Entry 7QID (electron microscopy, 5.00 A resolution (low resolution: residue-level contacts below are approximate; hydrogen-bond / salt-bridge calls are withheld)); this record covers chains A and C of the 10 polymer chains in the assembly.

# Chain A (and C)
Name: Insulin receptor
From: Homo sapiens
Notes: EC 2.7.10.1; chain C of this document is another copy of the same molecule, construct and numbering; everything in this record applies to it too
Reference sequence: P06213 (INSR_HUMAN), isoform P06213-2; residues 1-719 here correspond to UniProt positions 28-746 (UniProt number = residue number + 27)
Amino-acid sequence (719 residues; row label = number of the first residue in the row):
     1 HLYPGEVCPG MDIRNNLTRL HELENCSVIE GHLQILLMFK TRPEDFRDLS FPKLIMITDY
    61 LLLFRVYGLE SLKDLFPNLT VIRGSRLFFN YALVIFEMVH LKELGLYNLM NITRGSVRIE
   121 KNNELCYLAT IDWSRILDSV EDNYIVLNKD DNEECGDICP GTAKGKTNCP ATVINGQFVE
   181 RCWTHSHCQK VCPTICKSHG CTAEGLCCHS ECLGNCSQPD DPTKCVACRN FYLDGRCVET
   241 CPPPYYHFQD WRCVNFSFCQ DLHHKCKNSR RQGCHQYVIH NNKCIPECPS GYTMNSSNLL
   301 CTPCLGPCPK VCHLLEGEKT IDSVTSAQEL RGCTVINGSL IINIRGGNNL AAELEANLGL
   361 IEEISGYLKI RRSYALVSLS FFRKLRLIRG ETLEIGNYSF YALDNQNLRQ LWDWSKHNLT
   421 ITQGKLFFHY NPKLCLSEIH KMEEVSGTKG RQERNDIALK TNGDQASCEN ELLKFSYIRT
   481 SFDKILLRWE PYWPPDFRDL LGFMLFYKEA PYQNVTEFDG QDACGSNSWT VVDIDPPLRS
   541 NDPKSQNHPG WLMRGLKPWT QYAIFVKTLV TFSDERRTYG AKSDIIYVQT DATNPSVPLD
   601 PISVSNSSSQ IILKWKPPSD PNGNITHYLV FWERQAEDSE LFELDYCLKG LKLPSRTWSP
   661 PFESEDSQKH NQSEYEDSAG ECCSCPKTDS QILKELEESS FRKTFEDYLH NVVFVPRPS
Swiss-Prot annotation at these positions:
  - region: Glu-706 to Phe-714 (Insulin-binding)
  - site: Phe-39 (Insulin-binding)
  - modified residue: Ser-373 (Phosphoserine), Tyr-374 (Phosphotyrosine), Ser-380 (Phosphoserine)
  - glycosylation (N-linked (GlcNAc...) asparagine): Asn-16, Asn-25, Asn-78, Asn-111, Asn-215, Asn-255, Asn-295, Asn-337, Asn-397, Asn-418, Asn-514, Asn-606, Asn-624, Asn-671
Cystine bridges: Cys-8/Cys-26, Cys-126/Cys-155, Cys-159/Cys-182, Cys-169/Cys-188, Cys-192/Cys-201, Cys-196/Cys-207, Cys-208/Cys-216, Cys-212/Cys-225, Cys-228/Cys-237, Cys-241/Cys-253, Cys-259/Cys-284, Cys-266/Cys-274, Cys-288/Cys-301, Cys-304/Cys-308, Cys-312/Cys-333, Cys-435/Cys-468, Cys-682/Cys-685

# Interface between chain A and chain C
Disulfides between the chains: Cys-524(A)/Cys-524(C), Cys-683(A)/Cys-683(C)
Residue-residue contacts (68; chain A residue first):
  Arg-14(A) / Val-713(C)
  Leu-36(A) / Val-713(C)
  Phe-64(A) / Leu-709(C)
  Phe-88(A) / Tyr-708(C)
  Phe-88(A) / Leu-709(C)
  Phe-89(A) / Phe-701(C)
  Phe-89(A) / Tyr-708(C)
  Tyr-91(A) / Phe-705(C)
  Phe-96(A) / Phe-705(C)
  Phe-96(A) / Leu-709(C)
  Arg-118(A) / Phe-701(C)
  Arg-118(A) / Arg-702(C)
  Arg-118(A) / Phe-705(C)
  Glu-120(A) / Arg-702(C)
  Lys-121(A) / Glu-706(C)
  Tyr-144(A) / Phe-701(C)
  Tyr-144(A) / Arg-702(C)
  Val-146(A) / Arg-702(C)
  Arg-345(A) / Ser-700(C)
  Gly-346(A) / Glu-697(C)
  Arg-372(A) / Phe-572(C)
  Arg-372(A) / Ser-573(C)
  Arg-372(A) / Asp-574(C)
  Tyr-374(A) / Glu-697(C)
  Cys-524(A) / Ala-523(C)
  Cys-524(A) / Cys-524(C)  disulfide
  Ser-667(A) / His-670(C)
  Gln-668(A) / His-670(C)
  Gln-668(A) / Asn-671(C)
  Gln-668(A) / Gln-672(C)
  Lys-669(A) / Gln-672(C)
  Asn-671(A) / Glu-676(C)
  Ser-673(A) / Asn-671(C)
  Ser-673(A) / Glu-676(C)
  Ser-673(A) / Ala-679(C)
  Glu-674(A) / Gly-680(C)
  Tyr-675(A) / Asn-671(C)
  Tyr-675(A) / Ser-678(C)
  Tyr-675(A) / Cys-683(C)
  Asp-677(A) / Ser-678(C)
  Ser-678(A) / Lys-669(C)
  Cys-683(A) / Gly-525(C)
  Cys-683(A) / Ser-526(C)
  Cys-683(A) / Glu-681(C)
  Cys-683(A) / Cys-682(C)
  Cys-683(A) / Cys-683(C)  disulfide
  Ser-684(A) / Gly-525(C)
  Ser-684(A) / Asn-527(C)
  Ser-684(A) / Trp-529(C)
  Ser-684(A) / Thr-530(C)
  Cys-685(A) / Asn-527(C)
  Lys-687(A) / Asn-349(C)
  Lys-687(A) / Gln-521(C)
  Thr-688(A) / Asn-348(C)
  Thr-688(A) / Asn-349(C)
  Asp-689(A) / Tyr-374(C)
  Asp-689(A) / Ala-375(C)
  Asp-689(A) / Asn-407(C)
  Leu-693(A) / Arg-345(C)
  Lys-694(A) / Gly-346(C)
  Lys-694(A) / Gly-347(C)
  Phe-701(A) / Phe-39(C)
  Phe-705(A) / Phe-39(C)
  Phe-705(A) / Lys-40(C)
  Tyr-708(A) / Lys-40(C)
  Leu-709(A) / Lys-40(C)
  Leu-709(A) / Arg-42(C)
  Val-713(A) / Lys-40(C)
Interface residues without a listed pair, chain A (49 interface residues in all): Leu-62, Thr-325, Ala-375, Tyr-430, Gln-672, Ser-690, Glu-697, Val-712, Arg-717, Ser-719
Interface residues without a listed pair, chain C (50 interface residues in all): Asn-15, Asn-16, Glu-22, Asp-464, Ser-528, Tyr-675, Leu-693, Lys-694

# In short
Chain A and chain C form an interface of 49 and 50 residues respectively; the contacts include 2 disulfide
bonds.
Both chains are Insulin receptor (Homo sapiens). Entry 7QID (tentative model of the human insulin receptor
ectodomain bound by three insulin) was determined by electron microscopy.
